8Z3P - chains A and B of the 9 polymer chains in the assembly; structure by electron microscopy, 3.40 A resolution.

== Chain A (and B) ==
Protein: Adenosine deaminase domain-containing protein
From: Limisphaera ngatamarikiensis
Notes: chain B of this document is another copy of the same molecule, construct and numbering; everything in this record applies to it too
UniProt: A0A6M1RED6 (A0A6M1RED6_9BACT); residues 2-629 here = UniProt positions 2-629
Chain sequence (628 residues; each row starts with the number of its first residue):
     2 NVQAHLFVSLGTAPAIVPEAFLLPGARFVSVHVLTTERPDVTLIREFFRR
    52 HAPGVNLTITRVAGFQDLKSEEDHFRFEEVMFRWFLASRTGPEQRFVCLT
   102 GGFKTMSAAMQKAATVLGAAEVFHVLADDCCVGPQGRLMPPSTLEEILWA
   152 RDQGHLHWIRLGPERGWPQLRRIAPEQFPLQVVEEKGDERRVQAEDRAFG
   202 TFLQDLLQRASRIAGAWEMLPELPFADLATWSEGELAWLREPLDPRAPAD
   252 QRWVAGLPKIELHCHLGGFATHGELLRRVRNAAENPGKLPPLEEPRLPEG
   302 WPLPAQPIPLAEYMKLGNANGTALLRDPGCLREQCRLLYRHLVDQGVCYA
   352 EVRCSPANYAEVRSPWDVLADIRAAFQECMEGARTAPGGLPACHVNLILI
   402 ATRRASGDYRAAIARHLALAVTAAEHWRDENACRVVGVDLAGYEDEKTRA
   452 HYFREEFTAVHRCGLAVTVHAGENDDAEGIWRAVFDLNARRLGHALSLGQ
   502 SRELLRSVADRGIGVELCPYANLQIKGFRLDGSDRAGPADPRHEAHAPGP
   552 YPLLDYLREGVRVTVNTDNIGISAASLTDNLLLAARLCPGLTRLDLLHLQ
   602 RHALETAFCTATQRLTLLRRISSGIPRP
Disordered / not traced: 535-547

== Chain A / chain B interface ==
Contacting residue pairs (38):
  V363(A) - R429(B)
  R364(A) - R429(B)
  S365(A) - E426(B)
  S365(A) - H427(B)
  S365(A) - R429(B)
  W367(A) - W367(B)
  W367(A) - T423(B)
  D368(A) - H427(B)  salt bridge
  R411(A) - R463(B)
  A412(A) - R463(B)
  A412(A) - C464(B)
  A415(A) - A460(B)  hydrophobic
  A415(A) - C464(B)  hydrophobic
  R416(A) - E426(B)  salt bridge
  R416(A) - C464(B)
  A419(A) - A419(B)
  A419(A) - V422(B)  hydrophobic
  A419(A) - T423(B)  hydrogen bond (backbone-side chain)
  L420(A) - T423(B)
  V422(A) - A419(B)  hydrophobic
  T423(A) - W367(B)
  T423(A) - A419(B)
  T423(A) - L420(B)
  T423(A) - T423(B)  hydrogen bond
  E426(A) - S365(B)  hydrogen bond (backbone-side chain)
  E426(A) - R416(B)  salt bridge
  H427(A) - S365(B)
  H427(A) - D368(B)  salt bridge
  R429(A) - V363(B)
  E456(A) - R455(B)
  E456(A) - E456(B)  hydrogen bond (side chain-backbone)
  E456(A) - T459(B)
  E457(A) - T459(B)
  E457(A) - A460(B)
  A460(A) - A415(B)
  R463(A) - R411(B)
  R463(A) - A412(B)
  R463(A) - A415(B)
Also at the interface, not in a pair above, chain A (23 interface residues in all): E362, P366, T459
Also at the interface, not in a pair above, chain B (25 interface residues in all): E362, R364, P366, E457

== In short ==
Chain A and chain B form an interface of 23 and 25 residues respectively; the contacts include 4 hydrogen
bonds and 4 salt bridges. Polar contacts include D368(A)-H427(B), R416(A)-E426(B) and A419(A)-T423(B).
Both chains are Adenosine deaminase domain-containing protein (Limisphaera ngatamarikiensis). Entry 8Z3P (The
structure of type III CRISPR-associated deaminase in complex cA6 and ATP, fully activated) was determined by
electron microscopy, deposited together with 8Z3R, 8Z3K and 8Z40.
